PDB entry 1QVG | X-ray diffraction, 2.90 A resolution | chains 0 and A of the 33 polymer chains in the assembly

Chain 0:
Molecule: 23S ribosomal RNA
Organism: Haloarcula marismortui
Sequence (2922 nucleotides; row label = number of the first residue in the row):
     2 UUGGCUACUA UGCCAGCUGG UGGAUUGCUC GGCUCAGGCG CUGAUGAAGG ACGUGCCAAG
    62 CUGCGAUAAG CCAUGGGGAG CCGCACGGAG GCGAAGAACC AUGGAUUUCC GAAUGAGAAU
   122 CUCUCUAACA AUUGCUUCGC GCAAUGAGGA ACCCCGAGAA CUGAAACAUC UCAGUAUCGG
   182 GAGGAACAGA AAACGCAAUG UGAUGUCGUU AGUAACCGCG AGUGAACGCG AUACAGCCCA
   242 AACCGAAGCC CUCACGGGCA AUGUGGUGUC AGGGCUACCU CUCAUCAGCC GACCGUCUCG
   302 ACGAAGUCUC UUGGAACAGA GCGUGAUACA GGGUGACAAC CCCGUACUCG AGACCAGUAC
   362 GACGUGCGGU AGUGCCAGAG UAGCGGGGGU UGGAUAUCCC UCGCGAAUAA CGCAGGCAUC
   422 GACUGCGAAG GCUAAACACA ACCUGAGACC GAUAGUGAAC AAGUAGUGUG AACGAACGCU
   482 GCAAAGUACC CUCAGAAGGG AGGCGAAAUA GAGCAUGAAA UCAGUUGGCG AUCGAGCGAC
   542 AGGGCAUACA AGGUCCCUCG ACGAAUGACC GACGCGCGAG CGUCCAGUAA GACUCACGGG
   602 AAGCCGAUGU UCUGUCGUAC GUUUUGAAAA ACGAGCCAGG GAGUGUGUCU GCAUGGCAAG
   662 UCUAACCGGA GUAUCCGGGG AGGCACAGGG AAACCGACAU GGCCGCAGGG CUUUGCCCGA
   722 GGGCCGCCGU CUUCAAGGGC GGGGAGCCAU GUGGACACGA CCCGAAUCCG GACGAUCUAC
   782 GCAUGGACAA GAUGAAGCGU GCCGAAAGGC ACGUGGAAGU CUGUUAGAGU UGGUGUCCUA
   842 CAAUACCCUC UCGUGAUCUA UGUGUAGGGG UGAAAGGCCC AUCGAGUCCG GCAACAGCUG
   902 GUUCCAAUCG AAACAUGUCG AAGCAUGACC UCCGCCGAGG UAGUCUGUGA GGUAGAGCGA
   962 CCGAUUGGUG UGUCCGCCUC CGAGAGGAGU CGGCACACCU GUCAAACUCC AAACUUACAG
  1022 ACGCCGUUUG ACGCGGGGAU UCCGGUGCGC GGGGUAAGCC UGUGUACCAG GAGGGGAACA
  1082 ACCCAGAGAU AGGUUAAGGU CCCCAAGUGU GGAUUAAGUG UAAUCCUCUG AAGGUGGUCU
  1142 CGAGCCCUAG ACAGCCGGGA GGUGAGCUUA GAAGCAGCUA CCCUCUAAGA AAAGCGUAAC
  1202 AGCUUACCGG CCGAGGUUUG AGGCGCCCAA AAUGAUCGGG ACUCAAAUCC ACCACCGAGA
  1262 CCUGUCCGUA CCACUCAUAC UGGUAAUCGA GUAGAUUGGC GCUCUAAUUG GAUGGAAGUA
  1322 GGGGUGAAAA CUCCUAUGGA CCGAUUAGUG ACGAAAAUCC UGGCCAUAGU AGCAGCGAUA
  1382 GUCGGGUGAG AACCCCGACG GCCUAAUGGA UAAGGGUUCC UCAGCACUGC UGAUCAGCUG
  1442 AGGGUUAGCC GGUCCUAAGU CAUACCGCAA CUCGACUAUG ACGAAAUGGG AAACGGGUUA
  1502 AUAUUCCCGU GCCACUAUGC AGUGAAAGUU GACGCCCUGG GGUCGAUCAC GCUGGGCAUU
  1562 CGCCCAGUCG AACCGUCCAA CUCCGUGGAA GCCGUAAUGG CAGGAAGCGG ACGAACGGCG
  1622 GCAUAGGGAA ACGUGAUUCA ACCUGGGGCC CAUGAAAAGA CGAGCAUAGU GUCCGUACCG
  1682 AGAACCGACA CAGGUGUCCA UGGCGGCGAA AGCCAAGGCC UGUCGGGAGC AACCAACGUU
  1742 AGGGAAUUCG GCAAGUUAGU CCCGUACCUU CGGAAGAAGG GAUGCCUGCU CCGGAACGGA
  1802 GCAGGUCGCA GUGACUCGGA AGCUCGGACU GUCUAGUAAC AACAUAGGUG ACCGCAAAUC
  1862 CGCAAGGACU CGUACGGUCA CUGAAUCCUG CCCAGUGCAG GUAUCUGAAC ACCUCGUACA
  1922 AGAGGACGAA GGACCUGUCA ACGGCGGGGG UAACUAUGAC CCUCUUAAGG UAGCGUAGUA
  1982 CCUUGCCGCA UCAGUAGCGG CUUGCAUGAA UGGAUUAACC AGAGCUUCAC UGUCCCAACG
  2042 UUGGGCCCGG UGAACUGUAC AUUCCAGUGC GGAGUCUGGA GACACCCAGG GGGAAGCGAA
  2102 GACCCUAUGG AGCUUUACUG CAGGCUGUCG CUGAGACGUG GUCGCCGAUG UGCAGCAUAG
  2162 GUAGGAGACA CUACACAGGU ACCCGCGCUA GCGGGCCACC GAGUCAACAG UGAAAUACUA
  2222 CCCGUCGGUG ACUGCGACUC UCACUCCGGG AGGAGGACAC CGAUAGCCGG GCAGUUUGAC
  2282 UGGGGCGGUA CGCGCUCGAA AAGAUAUCGA GCGCGCCCUA UGGCUAUCUC AGCCGGGACA
  2342 GAGACCCGGC GAAGAGUGCA AGAGCAAAAG AUAGCUUGAC AGUGUUCUUC CCAACGAGGA
  2402 ACGCUGACGC GAAAGCGUGG UCUAGCGAAC CAAUUAGCCU GCUUGAUGCG GGCAAUUGAU
  2462 GACAGAAAAG CUACCCUAGG GAUAACAGAG UCGUCACUCG CAAGAGCACA UAUCGACCGA
  2522 GUGGCUUGCU ACCUCGAUGU CGGUUCCCUC CAUCCUGCCC GUGCAGAAGC GGGCAAGGGU
  2582 GAGGUUGUUC GCCUAUUAAA GGAGGUCGUG AGCUGGGUUU AGACCGUCGU GAGACAGGUC
  2642 GGCUGCUAUC UACUGGGUGU GUAAUGGUGU CUGACAAGAA CGACCGUAUA GUACGAGAGG
  2702 AACUACGGUU GGUGGCCACU GGUGUACCGG UUGUUCGAGA GAGCACGUGC CGGGUAGCCA
  2762 CGCCACACGG GGUAAGAGCU GAACGCAUCU AAGCUCGAAA CCCACUUGGA AAAGAGACAC
  2822 CGCCGAGGUC CCGCGUACAA GACGCGGUCG AUAGACUCGG GGUGUGCGCG UCGAGGUAAC
  2882 GAGACGUUAA GCCCACGAGC ACUAACAGAC CAAAGCCAUC AU
Not modelled in the structure: 2-9, 126-127, 715, 971-998, 1560, 1952-1963, 2137-2236, 2339-2343, 2665-2666, 2915-2923
Metal / ion sites: Mg2+ site 1 near G28 (its only coordinating residue here); Na+ site 1: C40, G41; Na+ site 2: G56, A59, G61; Na+ site 3 near U108 (its only coordinating residue here); Mg2+ site 2: A114, U115; Na+ site 4: C141, G142; Na+ site 5 near U146 (its only coordinating residue here); Mg2+ site 3: C162, U163, U2276; K+ site 1: C162, U163, U172; Mg2+ site 4: A165, A167, C168; Na+ site 6: A165, A166, A167; Mg2+ site 5: A166, G219; 60 more Na+ sites not listed; 96 more Mg2+ sites not listed; 1 more K+ sites not listed
Reported in the primary citation:
  - conformationally variable residues (side-chain flip): U2541, U2619, U2620

Chain A:
Molecule: 50S ribosomal protein L2P
Organism: Haloarcula marismortui
UniProt: P20276 (RL2_HALMA); residues 1-239 here = UniProt positions 1-239
Sequence (239 residues; row label = number of the first residue in the row):
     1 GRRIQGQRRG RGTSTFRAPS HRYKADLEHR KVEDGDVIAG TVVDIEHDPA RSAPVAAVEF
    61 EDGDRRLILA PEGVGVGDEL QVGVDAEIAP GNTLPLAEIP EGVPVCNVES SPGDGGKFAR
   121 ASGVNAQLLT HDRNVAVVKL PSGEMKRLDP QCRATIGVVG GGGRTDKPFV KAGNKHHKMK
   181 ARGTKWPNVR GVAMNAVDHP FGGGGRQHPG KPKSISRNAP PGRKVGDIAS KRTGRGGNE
Not modelled in the structure: 238-239
Metal / ion sites: Mg2+ site 1: Asp-26 (shared with G1873(0) of chain 0); Mg2+ site 2: Asn-188 (shared with A1845(0), U1846(0), G1884(0) of chain 0); Na+: Phe-201, Gly-203, His-208

How chain 0 and chain A interact:
Residue-residue contacts (258):
  C781(0) with Thr-15(A), hydrogen bond to the sugar
  G782(0) with Ser-14(A), hydrogen bond to the sugar; Thr-15(A), hydrogen bond to the sugar
  C783(0) with Ser-14(A), sugar contact; His-21(A), hydrogen bond to the phosphate; Arg-22(A), phosphate contact; Lys-180(A), phosphate contact
  A784(0) with His-21(A), salt bridge to the phosphate; Arg-22(A), salt bridge to the phosphate
  G820(0) with Lys-171(A), salt bridge to the phosphate; Ala-172(A), hydrogen bond to the base; Gly-173(A), hydrogen bond to the base
  A857(0) with Ala-172(A), base contact; Gly-173(A), phosphate contact; His-176(A), sugar contact; His-177(A), salt bridge to the phosphate; Trp-186(A), base contact
  U866(0) with Arg-11(A), hydrogen bond to the sugar; Thr-13(A), sugar contact
  A867(0) with Arg-11(A), salt bridge to the phosphate
  G870(0) with Arg-3(A), salt bridge to the phosphate
  G871(0) with Arg-2(A), hydrogen bond to the base; Arg-3(A), salt bridge to the phosphate; Arg-8(A), salt bridge to the phosphate; Arg-11(A), hydrogen bond to the phosphate
  U872(0) with Arg-2(A), hydrogen bond to the base; Arg-8(A), hydrogen bond to the base; Thr-13(A), hydrogen bond to the phosphate; Phe-16(A), phosphate contact
  G873(0) with Arg-2(A), base contact; Arg-8(A), hydrogen bond to the base; Thr-15(A), phosphate contact; Lys-185(A), salt bridge to the phosphate; Asp-198(A), hydrogen bond to the base
  A874(0) with Lys-185(A), salt bridge to the phosphate; Pro-187(A), sugar contact; Val-189(A), sugar contact
  A875(0) with Val-189(A), sugar contact; Ala-193(A), hydrogen bond to the sugar; Met-194(A), base contact; Asp-198(A), base contact
  G877(0) with Asn-195(A), hydrogen bond to the sugar; Val-197(A), base contact
  G878(0) with Arg-2(A), hydrogen bond to the base
  C879(0) with Arg-2(A), base contact
  A886(0) with Gly-1(A), hydrogen bond to the base; Arg-2(A), base contact
  G1460(0) with Arg-17(A), salt bridge to the phosphate
  C1652(0) with Ser-52(A), phosphate contact; Arg-164(A), hydrogen bond to the base; Thr-165(A), base contact; Lys-167(A), hydrogen bond to the base; Phe-169(A), stacking on the base; Lys-178(A), hydrogen bond to the base
  A1653(0) with His-47(A), salt bridge to the phosphate; Ser-52(A), hydrogen bond to the phosphate; His-177(A), stacking on the base
  U1654(0) with Lys-24(A), hydrogen bond to the sugar; His-47(A), stacking on the base; Pro-49(A), phosphate contact
  C1844(0) with Arg-190(A), salt bridge to the phosphate; Gln-207(A), hydrogen bond to the phosphate
  A1845(0) with Pro-187(A), phosphate contact; Asn-188(A), phosphate contact; Val-189(A), phosphate contact; Arg-190(A), salt bridge to the phosphate
  U1846(0) with Ala-172(A), hydrogen bond to the sugar; Trp-186(A), sugar contact; Pro-187(A), phosphate contact; Asn-188(A), hydrogen bond to the phosphate
  A1847(0) with Phe-169(A), hydrogen bond to the phosphate; Val-170(A), hydrogen bond to the sugar; Lys-175(A), salt bridge to the phosphate; Trp-186(A), hydrogen bond to the phosphate
  G1848(0) with Pro-168(A), phosphate contact; Phe-169(A), hydrogen bond to the phosphate
  U1850(0) with Arg-235(A), hydrogen bond to the phosphate
  G1851(0) with Gly-226(A), base contact; Asp-227(A), hydrogen bond to the base; Thr-233(A), sugar contact; Gly-234(A), hydrogen bond to the sugar; Arg-235(A), salt bridge to the phosphate
  A1852(0) with Asp-227(A), sugar contact; Ile-228(A), hydrogen bond to the sugar; Ser-230(A), phosphate contact; Lys-231(A), phosphate contact; Arg-232(A), sugar contact
  C1853(0) with Arg-217(A), hydrogen bond to the sugar; Ile-228(A), sugar contact; Ala-229(A), sugar contact; Ser-230(A), phosphate contact; Lys-231(A), salt bridge to the phosphate
  C1854(0) with Lys-231(A), salt bridge to the phosphate
  G1855(0) with Phe-118(A), base contact; Leu-140(A), base contact; Pro-141(A), base contact; Ser-142(A), hydrogen bond to the base; Glu-144(A), hydrogen bond to the sugar; Lys-146(A), hydrogen bond to the sugar
  C1856(0) with Ser-110(A), phosphate contact; Lys-146(A), salt bridge to the phosphate
  A1857(0) with Ser-110(A), phosphate contact; Lys-117(A), salt bridge to the phosphate
  A1859(0) with Arg-217(A), phosphate contact
  U1860(0) with Arg-9(A), hydrogen bond to the base; Arg-217(A), salt bridge to the phosphate; Lys-224(A), salt bridge to the phosphate; Ile-228(A), sugar contact
  C1861(0) with Gly-6(A), hydrogen bond to the sugar; Gln-7(A), sugar contact; Gly-10(A), hydrogen bond to the sugar; Pro-221(A), phosphate contact; Lys-224(A), salt bridge to the phosphate
  C1862(0) with Arg-3(A), phosphate contact; Gln-7(A), hydrogen bond to the phosphate; Gly-10(A), sugar contact; Arg-11(A), hydrogen bond to the sugar; Pro-221(A), phosphate contact
  G1863(0) with Arg-3(A), salt bridge to the phosphate
  G1868(0) with Gly-10(A), hydrogen bond to the base
  A1869(0) with Arg-9(A), base contact; Gly-12(A), sugar contact; Arg-17(A), phosphate contact
  C1870(0) with Arg-9(A), hydrogen bond to the sugar; Phe-16(A), sugar contact; Arg-17(A), phosphate contact; Ala-18(A), hydrogen bond to the phosphate; Gly-183(A), phosphate contact
  U1871(0) with Ala-18(A), phosphate contact; Gly-183(A), hydrogen bond to the phosphate
  C1872(0) with Ser-20(A), hydrogen bond to the phosphate; His-21(A), base contact; Tyr-23(A), base contact; Lys-24(A), base contact; Ala-25(A), hydrogen bond to the base; Asp-26(A), hydrogen bond to the base
  G1873(0) with Asp-26(A), phosphate contact; Leu-27(A), phosphate contact; Ala-50(A), sugar contact; Arg-51(A), phosphate contact; Arg-120(A), salt bridge to the phosphate
  U1874(0) with Arg-51(A), salt bridge to the phosphate; Lys-117(A), hydrogen bond to the sugar; Phe-118(A), sugar contact; Ala-119(A), hydrogen bond to the sugar; Arg-120(A), salt bridge to the phosphate; Ala-121(A), phosphate contact
  A1875(0) with Ala-119(A), hydrogen bond to the phosphate; Arg-120(A), hydrogen bond to the phosphate; Ala-121(A), hydrogen bond to the phosphate; Val-124(A), phosphate contact; Pro-141(A), sugar contact; Ser-142(A), hydrogen bond to the sugar
  C1876(0) with Ala-121(A), sugar contact; Ser-122(A), hydrogen bond to the sugar; Gly-123(A), hydrogen bond to the base; Val-124(A), phosphate contact; Pro-141(A), phosphate contact; Gly-162(A), base contact; Gly-163(A), hydrogen bond to the base; Arg-164(A), hydrogen bond to the phosphate; Thr-165(A), hydrogen bond to the sugar
  G1877(0) with Arg-164(A), salt bridge to the phosphate
  G1878(0) with Arg-182(A), salt bridge to the phosphate; Thr-184(A), phosphate contact
  U1879(0) with Arg-9(A), hydrogen bond to the phosphate; Gly-183(A), phosphate contact; Thr-184(A), hydrogen bond to the phosphate
  C1880(0) with Gly-6(A), phosphate contact; Arg-9(A), salt bridge to the phosphate; Val-225(A), sugar contact; Gly-226(A), hydrogen bond to the sugar
  A1881(0) with His-199(A), salt bridge to the phosphate; Phe-201(A), phosphate contact; Lys-213(A), sugar contact; Val-225(A), phosphate contact; Gly-226(A), hydrogen bond to the sugar
  C1882(0) with Arg-190(A), phosphate contact; Gly-191(A), hydrogen bond to the phosphate; Val-192(A), hydrogen bond to the phosphate; Phe-201(A), phosphate contact; Lys-213(A), sugar contact
  U1883(0) with Arg-190(A), salt bridge to the phosphate
  G1884(0) with Arg-190(A), base contact
  G1898(0) with Pro-212(A), sugar contact; Ser-214(A), hydrogen bond to the sugar
  C1899(0) with Ser-214(A), sugar contact; Ile-215(A), sugar contact; Ser-216(A), sugar contact; Ala-229(A), sugar contact; Ser-230(A), hydrogen bond to the sugar
  A1900(0) with Ser-216(A), phosphate contact; Arg-217(A), hydrogen bond to the phosphate; Ala-229(A), sugar contact; Ser-230(A), sugar contact; Lys-231(A), sugar contact
  G1938(0) with Lys-231(A), hydrogen bond to the base
  U1939(0) with Arg-232(A), hydrogen bond to the phosphate; Thr-233(A), hydrogen bond to the sugar; Gly-236(A), phosphate contact; Gly-237(A), phosphate contact
  C1940(0) with Thr-233(A), sugar contact; Gly-234(A), sugar contact; Gly-236(A), hydrogen bond to the phosphate
  A1941(0) with Gly-234(A), phosphate contact; Arg-235(A), hydrogen bond to the phosphate; Gly-236(A), phosphate contact
  A1942(0) with Pro-212(A), base contact; Lys-213(A), salt bridge to the phosphate; Asp-227(A), sugar contact; Thr-233(A), hydrogen bond to the sugar; Gly-234(A), hydrogen bond to the phosphate
  C1943(0) with Pro-209(A), sugar contact; Gly-210(A), sugar contact; Lys-211(A), sugar contact; Pro-212(A), sugar contact; Lys-213(A), sugar contact
  G1944(0) with His-208(A), salt bridge to the phosphate; Pro-209(A), phosphate contact
  U2012(0) with Gln-207(A), sugar contact
  C2114(0) with Gly-1(A), hydrogen bond to the phosphate; Ala-196(A), phosphate contact; Val-197(A), phosphate contact
  U2115(0) with Ala-196(A), phosphate contact
  U2116(0) with Lys-211(A), salt bridge to the phosphate
  A2123(0) with Pro-220(A), base contact
  G2124(0) with Asn-218(A), hydrogen bond to the base; Pro-221(A), sugar contact
  G2125(0) with Asn-218(A), hydrogen bond to the sugar
  C2126(0) with Asn-218(A), sugar contact
  C2248(0) with Ser-111(A), hydrogen bond to the sugar; Pro-112(A), hydrogen bond to the sugar
  G2249(0) with Gly-113(A), sugar contact
  G2250(0) with Lys-31(A), salt bridge to the phosphate; Glu-33(A), base contact
  G2254(0) with Asp-149(A), sugar contact
  A2255(0) with Asp-149(A), sugar contact
  G2270(0) with Arg-223(A), hydrogen bond to the phosphate
  G2271(0) with Arg-223(A), salt bridge to the phosphate
  G2272(0) with Pro-220(A), base contact; Pro-221(A), sugar contact; Gly-222(A), sugar contact; Arg-223(A), salt bridge to the phosphate
  C2273(0) with Gly-1(A), hydrogen bond to the phosphate
  C2625(0) with Gly-205(A), phosphate contact; Gln-207(A), phosphate contact
  C2626(0) with Arg-206(A), phosphate contact
  C2629(0) with Arg-206(A), base contact
  G2630(0) with Arg-206(A), hydrogen bond to the base; His-208(A), base contact
  U2631(0) with Gly-210(A), sugar contact
  G2632(0) with His-208(A), salt bridge to the phosphate; Gly-210(A), sugar contact
  A2633(0) with Gly-203(A), phosphate contact; Gly-204(A), hydrogen bond to the phosphate
  G2634(0) with Gly-203(A), phosphate contact; Gly-204(A), hydrogen bond to the phosphate; Gly-205(A), hydrogen bond to the base
Also at the interface, not in a pair above, chain 0 (102 interface residues in all): U858, G865, A876, A1459, C1651, G1655, A1843, U2117, A2274, U2628
Also at the interface, not in a pair above, chain A (123 interface residues in all): Gln-5, Asp-114, Ala-181, Pro-200, Gly-202

Summary:
102 residues of chain 0 and 123 residues of chain A are in contact; the contacts include 88 hydrogen bonds, 39
salt bridges and 3 aromatic stacking contacts. Among the polar pairs are G820(0)/Ala-172(A),
G820(0)/Gly-173(A) and G871(0)/Arg-2(A). The Na+ site 1 is built by C40(0) and G41(0). The paper reports
conformational variability at U2541(0), U2619(0) and U2620(0).
Here chain 0 is 23S ribosomal RNA and chain A is 50S ribosomal protein L2P, both from Haloarcula marismortui.
Entry 1QVG (Structure of CCA oligonucleotide bound to the tRNA binding sites of the large ribosomal subunit of
...) was determined by X-ray diffraction (same publication as 1QVF).
